PDB entry 4H2G | X-ray diffraction, 1.55 A resolution | chain A

[Chain A]
Protein: 5'-nucleotidase
Source organism: Homo sapiens
Notes: EC 3.1.3.5
UniProt: P21589 (5NTD_HUMAN); residue numbers follow UniProt; this construct covers 27-549
Sequence (546 residues; each row starts with the number of its first residue):
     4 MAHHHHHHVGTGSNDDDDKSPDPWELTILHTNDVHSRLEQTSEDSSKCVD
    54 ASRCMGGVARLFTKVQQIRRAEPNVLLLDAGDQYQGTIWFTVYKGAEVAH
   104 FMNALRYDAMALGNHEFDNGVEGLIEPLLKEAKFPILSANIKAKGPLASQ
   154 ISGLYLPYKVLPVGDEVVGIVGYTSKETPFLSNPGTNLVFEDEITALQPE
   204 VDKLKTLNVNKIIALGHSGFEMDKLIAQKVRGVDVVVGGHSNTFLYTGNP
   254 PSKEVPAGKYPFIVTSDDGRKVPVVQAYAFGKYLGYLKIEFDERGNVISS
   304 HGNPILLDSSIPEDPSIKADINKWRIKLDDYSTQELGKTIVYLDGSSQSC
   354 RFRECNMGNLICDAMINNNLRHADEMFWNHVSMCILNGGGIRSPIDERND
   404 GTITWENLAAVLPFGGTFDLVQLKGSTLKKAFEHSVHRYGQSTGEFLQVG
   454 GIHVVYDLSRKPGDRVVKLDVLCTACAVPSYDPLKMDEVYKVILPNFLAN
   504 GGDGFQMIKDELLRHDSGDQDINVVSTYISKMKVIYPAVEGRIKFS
Unresolved in the structure: 4-25
Disulfides: Cys51-Cys57, Cys353-Cys358, Cys365-Cys387, Cys476-Cys479
Construct notes: expression tag (4-26); engineered mutation Asp53 (Asn in P21589), Asp311 (Asn in P21589), Asp333 (Asn in P21589), Ala376 (Thr in P21589), Asp403 (Asn in P21589), Ala478 (Lys in P21589), Ala480 (Arg in P21589)
Ion coordination: Zn2+ site 1: Asp36, His38, Asp85; Zn2+ site 2: Asp85, Asn117, His220, His243; Ca2+: Asn213, Asp237, Gly298
Small-molecule neighbours: adenosine (ADN): Arg354, Asn390, Gly392, Gly393, Arg395, Phe417, Gly447, Phe500, Asp506

[Overview]
Chain A binds adenosine. Asp36, His38 and Asp85 form the Zn2+ site 1. The Zn2+ site 2 is built by Asp85,
Asn117, His220 and His243.
Chain A is 5'-nucleotidase (Homo sapiens); the structure, Human ecto-5'-nucleotidase (CD73): crystal form II
(open) in complex with adenosine, was determined by X-ray diffraction together with 4H1Y, 4H2B, 4H2F and 4H2I
from the same study.
